PDB entry 6SK6 | electron microscopy, 3.20 A resolution | chains A and C of the 4 polymer chains in the assembly

[Chain A]
Protein: Rhinovirus B5 VP1
From: Human rhinovirus B5
Reference sequence: Q7T659 (Q7T659_9ENTO); residue numbers follow UniProt; this construct covers 1-288
Chain sequence (288 residues; row label = number of the first residue in the row):
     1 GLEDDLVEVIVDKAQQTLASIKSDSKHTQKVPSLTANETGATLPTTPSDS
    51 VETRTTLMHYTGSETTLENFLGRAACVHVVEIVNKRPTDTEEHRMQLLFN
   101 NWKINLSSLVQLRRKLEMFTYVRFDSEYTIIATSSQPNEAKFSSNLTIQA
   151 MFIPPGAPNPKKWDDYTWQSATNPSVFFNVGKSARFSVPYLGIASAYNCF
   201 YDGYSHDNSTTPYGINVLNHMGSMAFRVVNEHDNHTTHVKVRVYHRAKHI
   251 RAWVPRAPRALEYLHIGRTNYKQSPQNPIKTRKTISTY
Disordered / not traced: 1-15

[Chain C]
Protein: Rhinovirus B5 VP3
From: Human rhinovirus B5
Notes: EC 3.4.22.29, 3.6.1.15, 3.4.22.28, 2.7.7.48
Reference sequence: B9V433 (B9V433_9ENTO); residues 1-231 here correspond to UniProt positions 330-560 (UniProt number = residue number + 329)
Chain sequence (231 residues; row label = number of the first residue in the row):
     1 GLPTVLTPGSEQFLTTDDRQSPSAMPNYEPTPLIHIPGEVKNLLEIAQVD
    51 TLIPLNNTTNTTGLGMYRIPLVQNMQGEQVFGFRLYLGDGVLKTTLLGEL
   101 CQYFTHWAGSLRLSFMYTGPALSSAKLLIAYTPPGAQGPTKRKEAMLGTH
   151 VVWDIGLQSTVVLNIPWTSGVQYRYTDPDTYTSAGFVSCWYQTSLVLPPQ
   201 TQQTVYMLGFISACPDFKLRLMKDTQSIHQE
Construct notes: conflict Thr4 (Ala333 in B9V433)

[How chain A and chain C interact]
Residue-residue contacts (160):
  Ala19(A) with Asp216(C)
  Ser33(A) with Thr160(C); Val161(C); Val162(C), hydrogen bond (backbone-backbone)
  Leu34(A) with Gln158(C); Thr160(C)
  Thr35(A) with Gln158(C); Ser159(C); Thr160(C), hydrogen bond (backbone-backbone); Val162(C)
  Ala36(A) with Thr160(C)
  Asn37(A) with Asp50(C); Ser114(C), hydrogen bond; Met116(C); Thr160(C), hydrogen bond (backbone-side chain); Phe210(C)
  Glu38(A) with Met116(C); Ser159(C), hydrogen bond; Thr160(C)
  Thr42(A) with Gln48(C); Asp50(C), hydrogen bond (side chain-backbone); Arg112(C), hydrogen bond (backbone-side chain)
  Leu43(A) with Arg112(C), hydrogen bond (backbone-side chain)
  Pro44(A) with Arg112(C)
  Thr45(A) with Arg112(C); Asn164(C); Pro215(C)
  Thr46(A) with Asn164(C)
  Pro47(A) with Ser110(C); Asn164(C)
  Ser50(A) with Val162(C); Asn164(C), hydrogen bond
  Val51(A) with Thr149(C)
  Met58(A) with Asp216(C); Lys218(C), hydrogen bond (backbone-side chain)
  Tyr60(A) with Leu44(C); Tyr173(C); Lys218(C); Leu219(C), hydrogen bond (side chain-backbone)
  Gly62(A) with Asn42(C)
  Glu64(A) with Phe104(C); Arg220(C); Leu221(C); Met222(C), hydrogen bond (side chain-backbone)
  Thr65(A) with Asn42(C), hydrogen bond; Leu43(C), hydrogen bond (backbone-backbone); Leu44(C); Leu219(C)
  Thr66(A) with Lys41(C); Asn42(C), hydrogen bond (backbone-side chain)
  Leu67(A) with Val40(C); Lys41(C), hydrogen bond (backbone-backbone)
  Asn69(A) with Met222(C)
  Phe70(A) with Leu43(C), hydrophobic; Tyr103(C), hydrophobic; Met222(C), hydrophobic
  Arg73(A) with Thr15(C); Thr16(C); Met222(C), hydrogen bond (side chain-backbone)
  Ala74(A) with Thr15(C), hydrogen bond (backbone-backbone)
  Ser108(A) with Gln230(C), hydrogen bond (backbone-side chain)
  Leu109(A) with Gln230(C)
  Val110(A) with Ile228(C), hydrophobic; Gln230(C), hydrogen bond (backbone-side chain)
  Gln111(A) with Asp224(C), hydrogen bond
  Arg114(A) with Glu99(C), salt bridge; Tyr103(C); Ser227(C), hydrogen bond; Ile228(C)
  Lys115(A) with Tyr103(C)
  Met118(A) with Leu100(C), hydrophobic
  Arg123(A) with Pro30(C); Thr31(C), hydrogen bond (side chain-backbone); Leu33(C)
  Glu127(A) with Arg19(C); Ser21(C), hydrogen bond
  Thr129(A) with Phe13(C)
  Ile131(A) with Phe13(C), hydrophobic
  Phe152(A) with Met25(C), hydrophobic
  Pro174(A) with Ala24(C)
  Lys182(A) with Glu11(C), salt bridge
  Arg185(A) with Phe13(C); Ser21(C)
  Phe186(A) with Ser21(C); Pro22(C); Ala24(C), hydrophobic
  Ser187(A) with Ser21(C), hydrogen bond; Pro22(C), hydrogen bond (backbone-backbone); Ser23(C); Ala24(C), hydrogen bond (backbone-backbone)
  Val188(A) with Met25(C), hydrophobic
  Pro189(A) with Tyr28(C), hydrophobic
  Tyr190(A) with Tyr28(C), hydrogen bond (backbone-side chain)
  Leu191(A) with Met25(C), hydrophobic; Tyr28(C)
  Ile193(A) with Thr31(C), hydrogen bond (backbone-side chain)
  Ala194(A) with Thr31(C)
  Ser195(A) with Pro32(C), hydrogen bond (side chain-backbone); Leu33(C); Ile34(C)
  Tyr244(A) with Phe13(C), hydrophobic
  Arg246(A) with Asp17(C); Asp18(C), salt bridge
  Arg251(A) with Leu33(C); Glu39(C), salt bridge
  Ala252(A) with Glu39(C); Val40(C), hydrogen bond (backbone-backbone)
  Trp253(A) with Leu33(C), hydrophobic; Ile36(C), hydrogen bond (side chain-backbone); Pro37(C); Gly38(C); Glu39(C)
  Val254(A) with Pro37(C); Gly38(C), hydrogen bond (backbone-backbone)
  Pro255(A) with Gly38(C); Val40(C); Ile46(C), hydrophobic
  Pro258(A) with Glu99(C)
  Glu262(A) with His229(C), salt bridge; Glu231(C)
  Tyr263(A) with Ile228(C), hydrophobic
  Asn277(A) with Met66(C)
  Pro278(A) with Thr94(C)
  Ile279(A) with Pro54(C), hydrophobic; Asn57(C); Met66(C), hydrophobic; Thr94(C)
  Lys280(A) with Asn57(C), hydrogen bond (backbone-side chain); Asp89(C), salt bridge
  Thr281(A) with Asn57(C); Thr58(C); Thr59(C); Met66(C)
  Arg282(A) with Leu55(C), hydrogen bond (side chain-backbone); Asn57(C), hydrogen bond; Thr58(C); Thr59(C), hydrogen bond (backbone-backbone); Gly82(C), hydrogen bond (side chain-backbone); Phe83(C); Val91(C)
  Thr284(A) with Thr58(C)
  Ile285(A) with Leu55(C); Asn56(C); Thr58(C); Val80(C); Phe81(C); Gly82(C), hydrogen bond (backbone-backbone)
  Ser286(A) with Gln79(C); Gly82(C)
  Thr287(A) with Gly82(C); Phe83(C)
  Tyr288(A) with Gln79(C), hydrogen bond; Gly82(C); Phe83(C); Arg84(C), hydrogen bond (backbone-backbone); Gly138(C); Pro139(C), hydrogen bond (side chain-backbone); Phe186(C), hydrophobic; Val187(C); Ser188(C)
Interface residues without a listed pair, chain A (78 interface residues in all): Asp49, Phe119, Tyr121, Gly192, Ala196, Lys248, Lys283
Interface residues without a listed pair, chain C (95 interface residues in all): Val49, Tyr67, Ile69, Pro70, Lys93, Leu96, Trp153, Leu163, Pro166, Trp190, Ser212, Cys214, Phe217, Thr225

[In short]
78 residues of chain A and 95 residues of chain C are in contact; the contacts include 42 hydrogen bonds and 6
salt bridges. Among the polar pairs are Arg114(A)-Glu99(C), Lys182(A)-Glu11(C) and Arg246(A)-Asp18(C).
Here chain A is Rhinovirus B5 VP1 and chain C is Rhinovirus B5 VP3, both from Human rhinovirus B5. Entry 6SK6
(Cryo-EM structure of rhinovirus-B5) was determined by electron microscopy (same publication as 6SK5 and
6SK7).
